PDB entry 3PW8 | X-ray diffraction, 2.97 A resolution | chains A and C of the 4 polymer chains in the assembly

Chain A:
Molecule: Phenylacetic acid degradation protein paaC
Source organism: Escherichia coli
Notes: EC 1.14.13.-
UniProt: P76079 (PAAC_ECOLI); residues 2-248 here = UniProt positions 2-248
Chain sequence (259 residues; numbered -10 to 248; the number before each row is that of its first residue; numbers below 1 keep their minus sign (Met-10 is residue -10)):
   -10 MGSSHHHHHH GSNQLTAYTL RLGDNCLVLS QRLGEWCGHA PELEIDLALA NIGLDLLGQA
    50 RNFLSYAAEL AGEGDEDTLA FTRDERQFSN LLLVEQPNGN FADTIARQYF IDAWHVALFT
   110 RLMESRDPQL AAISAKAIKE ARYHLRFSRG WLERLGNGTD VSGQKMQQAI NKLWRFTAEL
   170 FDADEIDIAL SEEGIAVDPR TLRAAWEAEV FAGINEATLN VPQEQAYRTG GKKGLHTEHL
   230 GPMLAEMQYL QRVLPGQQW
Disordered / not traced: -10 to 1
Differences from the reference sequence: expression tag (-10 to 1)
Curated features (UniProtKB/Swiss-Prot):
  - binding site (substrate): Gln76 to Asn79, Ile177 to Leu179
  - natural variant: Asn160 (N160D: In strain: W)

Chain C:
Molecule: Phenylacetic acid degradation protein paaA
Source organism: Escherichia coli
Notes: EC 1.14.13.-
UniProt: P76077 (PAAA_ECOLI); residues 2-309 here = UniProt positions 2-309
Chain sequence (311 residues; each row starts with the number of its first residue; numbers below 1 keep their minus sign (Met-1 is residue -1)):
    -1 MRSTQEERFE QRIAQETAIE PQDWMPDAYR KTLIRQIGQH AHSEIVGMLP EGNWITRAPT
    59 LRRKAILLAK VQDEAGHGLY LYSAAETLGC AREDIYQKML DGRMKYSSIF NYPTLSWADI
   119 GVIGWLVDGA AIVNQVALCR TSYGPYARAM VKICKEESFH QRQGFEACMA LAQGSEAQKQ
   179 MLQDAINRFW WPALMMFGPN DDNSPNSARS LTWKIKRFTN DELRQRFVDN TVPQVEMLGM
   239 TVPDPDLHFD TESGHYRFGE IDWQEFNEVI NGRGICNQER LDAKRKAWEE GTWVREAALA
   299 HAQKQHARKV A
Disordered / not traced: -1 to 1, 303-309
Differences from the reference sequence: expression tag (-1 to 1)
Curated features (UniProtKB/Swiss-Prot):
  - binding site (substrate): Arg33, Gln37, Lys103 to Ser106, Asn132, Met193, Ser202 to Asn204, Lys214, Asn218
  - natural variant: Thr210 (T210A: In strain: W)
Residues lining bound ligands: acetyl coenzyme A (ACO): Arg33, Gln34, Gln37, His38, Ser41, Glu42, Lys103, Tyr104, Ser105, Ser106, Phe108, Val125, Ala129, Asn132, Leu136, Tyr144, Glu155, Met193, Met194, Phe195, Gly196, Pro197, Ser202, Pro203, Asn204, Ser205, Ser208, Lys214, Asn218, Phe264, Ile268

How chain A and chain C interact:
Residue-residue contacts (82; chain A residue first):
  Leu16(A) - Leu59(C)  hydrophobic
  Gln20(A) - Thr54(C)  hydrogen bond (side chain-backbone)
  Gln20(A) - Lys62(C)  hydrogen bond
  Gly23(A) - Ile53(C)
  Glu24(A) - Thr54(C)
  Cys26(A) - Gly50(C)
  Cys26(A) - Ile53(C)  hydrophobic
  Cys26(A) - Val69(C)  hydrophobic
  Gly27(A) - Lys282(C)  hydrogen bond (backbone-side chain)
  His28(A) - Ala285(C)
  Ala29(A) - Ala285(C)
  Pro30(A) - Ala285(C)
  Pro30(A) - Gly289(C)
  Pro30(A) - Val292(C)  hydrophobic
  Pro30(A) - Arg293(C)  hydrogen bond (backbone-side chain)
  Glu31(A) - Arg293(C)
  Leu32(A) - Ile43(C)  hydrophobic
  Leu32(A) - Ala73(C)  hydrophobic
  Leu32(A) - Leu77(C)  hydrophobic
  Leu32(A) - Arg90(C)
  Glu33(A) - Leu77(C)
  Glu33(A) - Arg90(C)  salt bridge
  Leu36(A) - Gln70(C)
  Leu36(A) - Ala73(C)  hydrophobic
  Leu36(A) - Gly74(C)
  Leu36(A) - Leu77(C)  hydrophobic
  Ala39(A) - Leu66(C)
  Asn40(A) - Gln70(C)  hydrogen bond
  Leu43(A) - Ala63(C)
  Leu43(A) - Ala67(C)  hydrophobic
  Leu43(A) - Gln70(C)
  Leu46(A) - Leu59(C)
  Leu46(A) - Lys62(C)
  Leu46(A) - Ala63(C)
  Arg50(A) - Leu59(C)
  Arg50(A) - Arg60(C)
  Leu53(A) - Leu59(C)  hydrophobic
  Glu65(A) - Leu59(C)
  Glu65(A) - Arg60(C)
  Asp66(A) - Thr58(C)
  Asp66(A) - Leu59(C)  hydrogen bond (side chain-backbone)
  Ala69(A) - Leu59(C)  hydrophobic
  Phe70(A) - Ala56(C)
  Phe70(A) - Pro57(C)
  Phe70(A) - Thr58(C)
  Phe70(A) - Leu59(C)
  Phe90(A) - Val292(C)  hydrophobic
  Ala91(A) - Trp291(C)  hydrophobic
  Trp140(A) - Val292(C)  hydrophobic
  Trp140(A) - Ala296(C)  hydrophobic
  Glu142(A) - His299(C)
  Arg143(A) - Ala295(C)
  Arg143(A) - His299(C)
  Leu144(A) - Trp291(C)  hydrophobic
  Leu144(A) - Ala295(C)  hydrophobic
  Asn146(A) - His299(C)  hydrogen bond (backbone-side chain)
  Asn146(A) - Lys302(C)
  Gly147(A) - Ala295(C)
  Gly147(A) - Lys302(C)  hydrogen bond (backbone-side chain)
  Thr148(A) - Glu294(C)
  Thr148(A) - Ala295(C)
  Thr148(A) - Ala298(C)
  Ser151(A) - Trp291(C)
  Ser151(A) - Ala295(C)
  Glu235(A) - Thr54(C)  hydrogen bond
  Glu235(A) - Arg55(C)
  Met236(A) - Thr54(C)
  Leu239(A) - Trp115(C)  hydrophobic
  Gln240(A) - Pro57(C)  hydrogen bond (side chain-backbone)
  Gln240(A) - Thr58(C)
  Leu243(A) - Ala175(C)  hydrophobic
  Leu243(A) - Met179(C)  hydrophobic
  Gln246(A) - Ser173(C)
  Gln246(A) - Gln176(C)  hydrogen bond
  Gln247(A) - Gln176(C)  hydrogen bond (backbone-side chain)
  Trp248(A) - Pro57(C)  hydrophobic
  Trp248(A) - Thr58(C)
  Trp248(A) - Arg61(C)  hydrogen bond (backbone-side chain)
  Trp248(A) - Trp115(C)
  Trp248(A) - Ala168(C)
  Trp248(A) - Leu169(C)  hydrophobic
  Trp248(A) - Gln176(C)
Interface residues without a listed pair, chain A (46 interface residues in all): Ile34, Asp35, Gly42, Asn89, Lys154
Interface residues without a listed pair, chain C (45 interface residues in all): Met46, Leu47, Trp52, Ala165, Trp286

Summary:
The interface between chain A and chain C involves 46 residues on one side and 45 on the other, with 13
hydrogen bonds and 1 salt bridge. Polar contacts include Glu33(A)-Arg90(C), Gln20(A)-Thr54(C) and
Gln20(A)-Lys62(C). Chain C binds acetyl coenzyme A.
Chain A is Phenylacetic acid degradation protein paaC and chain C is Phenylacetic acid degradation protein
paaA, both from Escherichia coli; the structure, The Phenylacetyl-CoA monooxygenase PaaAC subcomplex with
acetyl-CoA, was determined by X-ray diffraction, deposited together with 3PVR, 3PVT, 3PVY, 3PW1 and 3PWQ.
